Entry 5KFR (X-ray diffraction, 1.75 A resolution); this record covers chains A and P of the 3 polymer chains in the assembly.

# Chain A
Protein: DNA polymerase eta
Organism: Homo sapiens
Notes: EC 2.7.7.7
UniProt: Q9Y253 (POLH_HUMAN); numbering as in UniProt (aligned over 1-432)
Sequence (435 residues; numbered -2 to 432; the number before each row is that of its first residue; numbers below 1 keep their minus sign (Gly-2 is residue -2)):
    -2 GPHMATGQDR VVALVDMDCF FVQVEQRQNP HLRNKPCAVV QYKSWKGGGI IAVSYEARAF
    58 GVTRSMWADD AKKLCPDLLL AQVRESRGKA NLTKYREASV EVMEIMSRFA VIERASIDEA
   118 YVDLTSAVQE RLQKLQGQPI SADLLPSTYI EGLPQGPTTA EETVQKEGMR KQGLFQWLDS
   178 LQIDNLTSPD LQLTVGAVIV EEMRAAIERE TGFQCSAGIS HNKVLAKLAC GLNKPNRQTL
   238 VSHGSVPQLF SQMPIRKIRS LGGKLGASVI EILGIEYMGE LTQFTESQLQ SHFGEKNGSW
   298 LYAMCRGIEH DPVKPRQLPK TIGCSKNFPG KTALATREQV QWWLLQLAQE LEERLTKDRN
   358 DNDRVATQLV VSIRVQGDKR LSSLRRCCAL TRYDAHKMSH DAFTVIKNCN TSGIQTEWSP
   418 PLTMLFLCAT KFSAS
Not modelled in the structure: 155-159
Differences from the reference sequence: expression tag (-2 to 0)
Ion coordination: Mn2+ site 1: Asp13, Asp115, Glu116 (together with 2'-deoxyadenosine 5'-O-(1-thiotriphosphate)) (shared with DT8(P), AS_9(P) of chain P); Mn2+ site 2: Asp13, Met14, Asp115 (shared with AS_9(P) of chain P)
Small-molecule neighbours: diphosphate / 2'-deoxyadenosine 5'-O-(1-thiotriphosphate): Asp13, Met14, Asp15, Cys16, Phe17, Phe18, Ile48, Ala49, Tyr52, Arg55, Arg61, Ile114, Asp115, Glu116, Lys231
Swiss-Prot annotation at these positions:
  - binding site (Mg(2+)): Asp13, Met14, Asp115, Glu116
  - binding site (Mn(2+)): Asp13, Met14, Asp115, Glu116
  - binding site (a 2'-deoxyribonucleoside 5'-triphosphate): Arg61
  - natural variant: Val37 (deletion: In XPV), Leu75 (deletion: In XPV), Arg93 (R93P: In XPV), Arg111 (R111H: In XPV), Thr122 (T122P: In XPV), Gly153 (G153D: In a breast cancer sample), Thr191 (T191P: In XPV), Gly263 (G263V: In XPV), Val266 (V266D: In XPV), Gly295 (G295R: In XPV), Arg361 (R361S: In XPV)
  - mutagenesis: Tyr52 (Y52A/F: Reduces DNA polymerase activity; Y52E: Reduces DNA polymerase activity. Increases fidelity of replication and reduces translesion bypass), Arg61 (R61A: Reduces enzymatic activity by two-thirds), Ser62 (S62G: Increased DNA polymerase activity and translesion bypass compared to wild-type), Ala68 (A68S/V: Severe reduction in thymine dimer translesion bypass), Asn324 to Pro326 (Reduces binding to chromatin and to monoubiquitinated PCNA. Abolishes binding to monoubiquitinated PCNA; when associated with 705-E--H-713 Del)
Reported in the primary citation:
  - conformationally variable residues (side-chain flip): Arg61

# Chain P
Molecule: 9-nt DNA strand
Sequence (9 nucleotides; numbered 1 to 9; the number before each row is that of its first residue):
     1 AGCGTCATX
Modified residues: AS (2-deoxy-adenosine -5'-thio-monophosphate) at position 9
Ion coordination: Mn2+ site 1: DT8, AS_9 (together with 2'-deoxyadenosine 5'-O-(1-thiotriphosphate)) (shared with Asp13(A), Asp115(A), Glu116(A) of chain A); Mn2+ site 2: AS_9 (shared with Asp13(A), Met14(A), Asp115(A) of chain A)

# Interface between chain A and chain P
Residue-residue contacts (31):
  Asp13(A) - AS_9(P)  phosphate contact
  Phe17(A) - AS_9(P)  hydrogen bond to the phosphate
  Phe18(A) - AS_9(P)  hydrogen bond to the phosphate
  Ile48(A) - AS_9(P)  sugar contact
  Ala49(A) - AS_9(P)  phosphate contact
  Arg61(A) - DT8(P)  base contact
  Arg61(A) - AS_9(P)  base contact
  Ser113(A) - DT8(P)  hydrogen bond to the phosphate
  Ile114(A) - AS_9(P)  sugar contact
  Asp115(A) - DT8(P)  phosphate contact
  Asp115(A) - AS_9(P)  phosphate contact
  Glu116(A) - DT8(P)  phosphate contact
  Lys224(A) - DT8(P)  salt bridge to the phosphate
  Ile255(A) - DA7(P)  phosphate contact
  Arg256(A) - DA7(P)  phosphate contact
  Ser257(A) - DC6(P)  phosphate contact
  Ser257(A) - DA7(P)  hydrogen bond to the phosphate
  Leu258(A) - DA7(P)  hydrogen bond to the phosphate
  Gly259(A) - DA7(P)  hydrogen bond to the phosphate
  Gly260(A) - DC6(P)  phosphate contact
  Gly260(A) - DA7(P)  phosphate contact
  Lys261(A) - DT5(P)  salt bridge to the phosphate
  Lys261(A) - DC6(P)  hydrogen bond to the phosphate
  Leu262(A) - DC6(P)  hydrogen bond to the phosphate
  Lys376(A) - DG4(P)  salt bridge to the phosphate
  Arg377(A) - DT5(P)  salt bridge to the phosphate
  Leu381(A) - DC3(P)  phosphate contact
  Arg382(A) - DG2(P)  sugar contact
  Arg382(A) - DC3(P)  hydrogen bond to the phosphate
  Arg383(A) - DG2(P)  phosphate contact
  Cys384(A) - DG2(P)  hydrogen bond to the phosphate
Interface residues without a listed pair, chain A (28 interface residues in all): Cys16, Ser379, Ser380
Interface residues without a listed pair, chain P (9 interface residues in all): DA1

# In short
Chain A and chain P form an interface of 28 and 9 residues respectively, with 10 hydrogen bonds and 4 salt
bridges. Among the polar pairs are Phe17(A)-AS_9(P), Phe18(A)-AS_9(P) and Ser113(A)-DT8(P). Chain A binds
diphosphate / 2'-deoxyadenosine 5'-O-(1-thiotriphosphate). From the paper: conformational variability at
Arg61(A).
Chain A is DNA polymerase eta (Homo sapiens) and chain P is a 9-nt DNA strand; the structure, Human DNA
polymerase eta-DNA ternary complex with Sp-dATP-alpha-S: reaction with 20 mM Mn2+ for 600s, was determined by
X-ray diffraction, deposited together with 5KFA, 5KFB, 5KFC, 5KFD, 5KFE, 5KFF and 28 further entries.
